6MMT - chains A and D of the 4 polymer chains in the assembly; structure by electron microscopy, 7.46 A resolution (low resolution: residue-level contacts below are approximate; hydrogen-bond / salt-bridge calls are withheld).

[Chain A]
Molecule: Glutamate receptor ionotropic, NMDA 1
Organism: Rattus norvegicus
Reference sequence: P35439 (NMDZ1_RAT), isoform P35439-5; numbering as in UniProt (aligned over 1-838)
Chain sequence (838 residues; row label = number of the first residue in the row):
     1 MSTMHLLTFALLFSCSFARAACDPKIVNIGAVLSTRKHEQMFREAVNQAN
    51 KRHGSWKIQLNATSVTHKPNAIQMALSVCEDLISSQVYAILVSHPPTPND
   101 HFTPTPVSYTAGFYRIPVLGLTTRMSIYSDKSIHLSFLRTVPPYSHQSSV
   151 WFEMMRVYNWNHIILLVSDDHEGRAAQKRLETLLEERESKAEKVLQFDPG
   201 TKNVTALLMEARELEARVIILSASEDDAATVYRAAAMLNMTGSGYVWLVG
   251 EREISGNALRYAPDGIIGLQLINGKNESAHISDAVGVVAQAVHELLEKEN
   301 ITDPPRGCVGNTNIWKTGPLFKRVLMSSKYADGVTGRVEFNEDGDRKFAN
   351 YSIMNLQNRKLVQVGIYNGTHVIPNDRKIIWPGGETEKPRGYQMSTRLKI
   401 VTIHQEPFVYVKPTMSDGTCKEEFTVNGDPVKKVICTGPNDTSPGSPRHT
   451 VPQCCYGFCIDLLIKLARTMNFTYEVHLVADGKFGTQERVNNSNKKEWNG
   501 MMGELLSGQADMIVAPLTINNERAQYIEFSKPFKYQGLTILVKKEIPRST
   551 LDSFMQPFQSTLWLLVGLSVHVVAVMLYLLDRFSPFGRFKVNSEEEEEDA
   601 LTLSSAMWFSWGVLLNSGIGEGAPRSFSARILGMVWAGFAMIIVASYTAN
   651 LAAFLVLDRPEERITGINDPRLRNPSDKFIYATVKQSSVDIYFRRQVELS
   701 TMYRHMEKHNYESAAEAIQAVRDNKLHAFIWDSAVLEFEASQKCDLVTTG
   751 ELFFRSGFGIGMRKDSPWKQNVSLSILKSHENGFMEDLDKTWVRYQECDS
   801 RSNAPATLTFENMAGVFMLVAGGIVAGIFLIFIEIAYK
Unresolved in the structure: 1-24, 548-549, 586-600, 621-626, 798-806
Disulfide bonds: Cys420-Cys454, Cys436-Cys455
Covalently attached groups: N-acetylglucosamine (NAG) linked to Asn61, Asn203, Asn239, Asn276, Asn300, Asn350, Asn368, Asn440, Asn471, Asn491, Asn771
Swiss-Prot annotation at these positions:
  - region: Leu603 to Pro624 (Pore-forming)
  - binding site (glycine): Pro516, Thr518, Arg523, Ser688, Asp732
  - glycosylation (N-linked (GlcNAc...) asparagine): Asn61, Asn203, Asn239, Asn276, Asn300, Asn350, Asn368, Asn440, Asn471, Asn491, Asn674, Asn771

[Chain D]
Molecule: Glutamate receptor ionotropic, NMDA 2A
Organism: Rattus norvegicus
Reference sequence: Q00959 (NMDE1_RAT); residue numbers follow UniProt; this construct covers 1-837
Chain sequence (837 residues; row label = number of the first residue in the row):
     1 MGRLGYWTLLVLPALLVWRDPAQNAAAEKGPPALNIAVLLGHSHDVTERE
    51 LRNLWGPEQATGLPLDVNVVALLMNRTDPKSLITHVCDLMSGARIHGLVF
   101 GDDTDQEAVAQMLDFISSQTFIPILGISGGASMIMADKDPTSTFFQFGAS
   151 IQQQATVMLKIMQDYDWHVFSLVTTIFPGYRDFISFIKTTVDNSFVGWDM
   201 QNVITLDTSFEDAKTQVQLKKIHSSVILLYCSKDEAVLILSEARSLGLTG
   251 YDFFWIVPSLVSGNTELIPKEFPSGLISVSYDDWDYSLEARVRDGLGILT
   301 TAASSMLEKFSYIPEAKASCYGQAEKPETPLHTLHQFMVNVTWDGKDLSF
   351 TEEGYQVHPRLVVIVLNKDREWEKVGKWENQTLSLRHAVWPRYKSFSDCE
   401 PDDNHLSIVTLEEAPFVIVEDIDPLTETCVRNTVPCRKFVKINNSTNEGM
   451 NVKKCCKGFCIDILKKLSRTVKFTYDLYLVTNGKHGKKVNNVWNGMIGEV
   501 VYQRAVMAVGSLTINEERSEVVDFSVPFVETGISVMVSRSNGTVSPSAFL
   551 EPFSASVWVMMFVMLLIVSAIAVFVFEYFSPVGYNRNLAKGKAPHGPSFT
   601 IGKAIWLLWGLVFNNSVPVQNPKGTTSKIMVSVWAFFAVIFLASYTANLA
   651 AFMIQEEFVDQVTGLSDKKFQRPHDYSPPFRFGTVPQGSTERNIRNNYPY
   701 MHQYMTRFNQRGVEDALVSLKTGKLDAFIYDAAVLNYKAGRDEGCKLVTI
   751 GSGYIFATTGYGIALQKGSPWKRQIDLALLQFVGDGEMEELETLWLTGIC
   801 HNEKNEVMSSQLDIDNMAGVFYMLAAAMALSLITFIW
Unresolved in the structure: 1-33, 324-329, 541-545, 580-597, 805-809
Disulfide bonds: Cys87-Cys320, Cys429-Cys455, Cys745-Cys800
Covalently attached groups: N-acetylglucosamine (NAG) linked to Asn75, Asn340, Asn380, Asn443, Asn444
Sequence notes: engineered mutation Ser128 (His in Q00959), Gln687 (Asn in Q00959); conflict Thr758 (Ser in Q00959)

[Interface between chain A and chain D]
Contacting residue pairs (66; chain A residue first):
  Glu188(A) - Arg773(D)
  Asn520(A) - Leu780(D)
  Asn521(A) - Leu777(D)
  Asn521(A) - Leu780(D)
  Asn521(A) - Gln781(D)
  Ala524(A) - Arg773(D)
  Ala524(A) - Leu777(D)
  Ala524(A) - Leu780(D)
  Gln525(A) - Arg773(D)
  Gln525(A) - Leu777(D)
  Glu528(A) - Arg773(D)
  Pro532(A) - Pro527(D)
  Tyr535(A) - Pro527(D)
  Tyr535(A) - Glu530(D)
  Tyr535(A) - Thr758(D)
  Tyr535(A) - Thr759(D)
  Tyr535(A) - Gly760(D)
  Gln536(A) - Glu530(D)
  Met555(A) - Phe636(D)
  Met555(A) - Ile640(D)
  Trp608(A) - Thr625(D)
  Trp608(A) - Lys628(D)
  Leu615(A) - Ser632(D)
  Leu615(A) - Ala635(D)
  Ser617(A) - Asn614(D)
  Ser617(A) - Ala635(D)
  Gly618(A) - Pro622(D)
  Gly620(A) - Asn621(D)
  Thr648(A) - Ala643(D)
  Thr648(A) - Thr646(D)
  Leu651(A) - Ala647(D)
  Ala652(A) - Ala647(D)
  Leu655(A) - Ala651(D)
  Val656(A) - Ile654(D)
  Tyr692(A) - Gly784(D)
  Arg695(A) - Leu780(D)
  Arg695(A) - Gly784(D)
  Arg755(A) - Glu530(D)
  Ser756(A) - Glu530(D)
  Lys764(A) - Arg773(D)
  Leu777(A) - Asn515(D)
  Leu777(A) - Glu516(D)
  Leu777(A) - Ser519(D)
  Glu781(A) - Asn696(D)
  Glu781(A) - Asn697(D)
  Glu786(A) - Tyr754(D)
  Glu786(A) - Ile755(D)
  Glu786(A) - Phe756(D)
  Thr807(A) - Asn648(D)
  Thr809(A) - Phe553(D)
  Thr809(A) - Val557(D)
  Thr809(A) - Asn648(D)
  Phe810(A) - Ala555(D)
  Phe810(A) - Ser556(D)
  Phe810(A) - Val557(D)
  Asn812(A) - Ser644(D)
  Met813(A) - Val557(D)
  Val816(A) - Phe637(D)
  Phe817(A) - Met560(D)
  Phe817(A) - Met564(D)
  Val820(A) - Met564(D)
  Val820(A) - Phe637(D)
  Ile828(A) - Ile571(D)
  Ile831(A) - Thr626(D)
  Ile831(A) - Ile629(D)
  Ile835(A) - Tyr578(D)
Also at the interface, not in a pair above, chain A (50 interface residues in all): Ile519, Tyr526, Trp563, Tyr647, Phe754, Leu774, Lys778, His780, Leu808, Ala821, Ile824
Also at the interface, not in a pair above, chain D (54 interface residues in all): Ile514, Ser554, Val568, Met630, Val631, Ala757, Gln774, Asp785, Glu792

[Overview]
50 residues of chain A and 54 residues of chain D are in contact. N-acetylglucosamine is covalently linked to
Asn61(A), Asn203(A), Asn239(A), Asn276(A), Asn300(A) and Asn350(A) and 5 more. N-acetylglucosamine is
covalently linked to Asn75(D), Asn340(D), Asn380(D), Asn443(D) and Asn444(D).
Chain A is Glutamate receptor ionotropic, NMDA 1 and chain D is Glutamate receptor ionotropic, NMDA 2A, both
from Rattus norvegicus; the structure, Triheteromeric NMDA receptor GluN1/GluN2A/GluN2A* in the '1-Knuckle'
conformation, in complex with glycine and glutamate, in the ..., was determined by electron microscopy
together with 6MM9, 6MMA, 6MMB, 6MMG, 6MMH, 6MMI and 12 further entries from the same study.
